Entry 4V4O (X-ray diffraction, 2.80 A resolution); this record covers chains L and M of the 21 polymer chains in the assembly.

# Chain L (and M)
Molecule: cpn60(GroEL)
From: Thermus thermophilus
Notes: chain M of this document is another copy of the same molecule, construct and numbering; everything in this record applies to it too
Reference sequence: P61490 (CH60_THET2); aligned to UniProt positions 1-543 over residues 2-544 (the alignment contains insertions or deletions, so no single offset holds)
Sequence (543 residues; numbered 2 to 544; the number before each row is that of its first residue):
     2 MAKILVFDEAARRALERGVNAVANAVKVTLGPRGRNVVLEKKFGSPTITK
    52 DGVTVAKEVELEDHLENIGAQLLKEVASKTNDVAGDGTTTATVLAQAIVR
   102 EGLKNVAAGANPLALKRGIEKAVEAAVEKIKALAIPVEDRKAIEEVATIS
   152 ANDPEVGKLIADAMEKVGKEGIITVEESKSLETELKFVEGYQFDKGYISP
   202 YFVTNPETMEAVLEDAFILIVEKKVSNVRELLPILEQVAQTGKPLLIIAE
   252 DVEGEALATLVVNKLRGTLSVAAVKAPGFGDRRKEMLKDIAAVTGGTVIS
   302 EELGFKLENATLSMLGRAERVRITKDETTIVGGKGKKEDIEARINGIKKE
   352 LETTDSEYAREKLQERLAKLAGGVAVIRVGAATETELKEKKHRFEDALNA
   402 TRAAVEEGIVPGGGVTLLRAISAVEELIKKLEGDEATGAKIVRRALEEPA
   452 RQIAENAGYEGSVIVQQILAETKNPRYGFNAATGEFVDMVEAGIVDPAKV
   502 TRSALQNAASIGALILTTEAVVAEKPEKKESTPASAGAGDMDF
Unresolved in the structure: 2, 529-544 (chain M: 2, 528-544)

# Chain L / chain M interface
Pairs across the interface - 65 pairs, chain L then chain M:
  Ala-22(L) / Leu-6(M)
  Ala-22(L) / Phe-8(M)
  Asn-25(L) / Phe-8(M)
  Ala-26(L) / Leu-6(M)  hydrophobic
  Ala-26(L) / Phe-8(M)
  Val-29(L) / Glu-520(M)
  Arg-36(L) / Leu-114(M)
  Arg-36(L) / Thr-518(M)
  Arg-36(L) / Glu-520(M)  salt bridge
  Asn-37(L) / Leu-515(M)
  Asn-37(L) / Thr-518(M)  hydrogen bond (backbone-backbone)
  Asn-37(L) / Thr-519(M)
  Asn-37(L) / Glu-520(M)  hydrogen bond (backbone-backbone)
  Asn-37(L) / Ala-521(M)
  Val-38(L) / Ala-521(M)
  Val-39(L) / Ile-69(M)  hydrophobic
  Val-39(L) / Ala-521(M)  hydrogen bond (backbone-backbone)
  Val-39(L) / Val-522(M)
  Val-39(L) / Val-523(M)  hydrogen bond (backbone-backbone)
  Leu-40(L) / Val-523(M)
  Glu-41(L) / His-65(M)  salt bridge
  Glu-41(L) / Ile-69(M)
  Glu-41(L) / Val-523(M)
  Glu-41(L) / Ala-524(M)
  Glu-41(L) / Glu-525(M)  hydrogen bond (side chain-backbone)
  Lys-43(L) / Glu-525(M)
  Ser-46(L) / Glu-76(M)
  Pro-47(L) / Ile-69(M)
  Pro-47(L) / Gln-72(M)
  Pro-47(L) / Leu-73(M)  hydrophobic
  Ile-49(L) / Leu-73(M)  hydrophobic
  Ile-49(L) / Leu-515(M)  hydrophobic
  Val-56(L) / Val-523(M)  hydrophobic
  Glu-59(L) / Lys-4(M)  salt bridge
  Glu-59(L) / Val-523(M)
  Val-60(L) / Leu-6(M)  hydrophobic
  Glu-61(L) / Ala-3(M)  hydrogen bond (side chain-backbone)
  Glu-61(L) / Lys-4(M)  hydrogen bond (backbone-backbone)
  Glu-63(L) / Lys-526(M)  salt bridge
  Lys-180(L) / Phe-280(M)
  Lys-180(L) / Gly-281(M)  hydrogen bond (backbone-backbone)
  Ser-181(L) / Gly-281(M)
  Ser-181(L) / Asp-282(M)
  Leu-182(L) / Phe-280(M)
  Leu-182(L) / Tyr-359(M)  hydrophobic
  Leu-182(L) / Lys-363(M)
  Ala-240(L) / Asn-228(M)  hydrogen bond (backbone-side chain)
  Gln-241(L) / Asn-228(M)  hydrogen bond (backbone-side chain)
  Gln-241(L) / Arg-230(M)
  Thr-242(L) / Lys-224(M)  hydrogen bond (backbone-side chain)
  Thr-242(L) / Asn-228(M)
  Thr-242(L) / Glu-231(M)
  Gly-243(L) / Lys-224(M)
  Gly-243(L) / Ser-227(M)  hydrogen bond (backbone-side chain)
  Gly-243(L) / Asn-228(M)
  Gly-243(L) / Glu-231(M)
  Lys-244(L) / Lys-224(M)
  Gly-268(L) / Gly-255(M)
  Gly-268(L) / Glu-256(M)  hydrogen bond (backbone-backbone)
  Thr-269(L) / Glu-256(M)
  Ala-383(L) / Phe-280(M)
  Ala-383(L) / Tyr-359(M)
  Asn-457(L) / Leu-114(M)
  Ala-458(L) / Leu-114(M)
  Gly-459(L) / Leu-114(M)
Also at the interface, not in a pair above, chain L (40 interface residues in all): Val-23, Gly-35, Lys-51, Leu-62, Glu-215, Thr-384, Glu-385
Also at the interface, not in a pair above, chain M (41 interface residues in all): Ile-5, Leu-16, Asn-112, Arg-118, Lys-225, Glu-251, Lys-276, Arg-283, Arg-284

# Summary
40 residues of chain L and 41 residues of chain M are in contact; the contacts include 13 hydrogen bonds and 4
salt bridges. Polar contacts include Arg-36(L)/Glu-520(M), Glu-41(L)/His-65(M) and Glu-59(L)/Lys-4(M).
Chain L and chain M are both cpn60(GroEL) (Thermus thermophilus); the structure, Crystal Structure of the
Chaperonin Complex Cpn60/Cpn10/(ADP)7 from Thermus Thermophilus, was determined by X-ray diffraction.
